1Q17 - chains A and B of the 3 polymer chains in the assembly; structure by X-ray diffraction, 2.70 A resolution.

# Chain A (and B)
Molecule: HST2 protein
Source organism: Saccharomyces cerevisiae
Notes: fragment: protein deacetylase; chain B of this document is another copy of the same molecule, construct and numbering; everything in this record applies to it too
UniProt: P53686 (HST2_YEAST); residues 1-294 here = UniProt positions 1-294
Amino-acid sequence (300 residues; row label = number of the first residue in the row; numbers below 1 keep their minus sign (His-5 is residue -5)):
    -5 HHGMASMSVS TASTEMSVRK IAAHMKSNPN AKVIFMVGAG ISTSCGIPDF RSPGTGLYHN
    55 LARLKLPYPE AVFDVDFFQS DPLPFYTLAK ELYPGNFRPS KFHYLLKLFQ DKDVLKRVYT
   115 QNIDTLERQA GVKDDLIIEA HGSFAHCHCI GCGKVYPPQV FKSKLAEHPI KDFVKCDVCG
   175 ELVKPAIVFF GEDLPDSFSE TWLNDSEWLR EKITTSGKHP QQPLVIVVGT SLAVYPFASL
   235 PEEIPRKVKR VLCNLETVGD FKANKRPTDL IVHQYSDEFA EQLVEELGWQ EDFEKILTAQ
Unresolved in the structure: -5 to -4, 208-215 (chain B: 208-213)
Construct notes: expression tag (-5 to 0)
UniProt features mapped onto this chain:
  - active site: His135 (Proton acceptor)
  - binding site (NAD(+)): Gln115 to Asp118, Gly223 to Ser225, Asn248 to Glu250, Ser270
  - binding site (Zn(2+)): Cys143, Cys146, Cys170, Cys173
  - modified residue: Ser2 (N-acetylserine)
  - mutagenesis: Ile117 (I117A/D/H/W/Y: Nearly or completely catalytically inactive; I117F/V: Near wild-type activity for deacetylation. Increases slightly the KM for NAD(+) to 25 uM)
Ion coordination: Zn2+: Cys143, Cys146, Cys170, Cys173
Ligand contacts: adenosine-5-diphosphoribose (APR): Gly32, Ala33, Gly34, Thr37, Asp43, Phe44, Arg45, Ser46, Tyr52, Gln115, His135, Phe184, Gly223, Thr224, Ser225, Leu226, Val228, Cys247, Asn248, Leu249, Glu250, Val252, Gln268, Tyr269, Ser270
Reported in the primary citation:
  - catalytic residues: Asn116 (proposed by the authors, not directly observed)

# Chain A / chain B interface
Contacting residue pairs - 35 pairs, chain A then chain B:
  Pro61(A) with Glu9(B)
  Tyr62(A) with Ser7(B); Glu9(B); Met10(B), hydrophobic; Arg13(B)
  Glu64(A) with Ala6(B); Ser7(B), hydrogen bond; Met10(B)
  Asp68(A) with Met10(B)
  Asp70(A) with His-4(B), salt bridge; Arg13(B)
  Val182(A) with Met1(B)
  Phe183(A) with Met1(B)
  Phe184(A) with Met1(B); Met10(B), hydrophobic
  Gly185(A) with His-5(B); His-4(B); Ser0(B); Met1(B), hydrogen bond (backbone-backbone)
  Glu186(A) with Ser0(B); Met1(B), hydrogen bond (backbone-backbone)
  Asp187(A) with His-5(B), salt bridge; Ser0(B)
  Leu188(A) with Met1(B)
  Ala227(A) with Ser2(B); Val3(B); Ser4(B)
  Val228(A) with Met1(B), hydrophobic; Ser2(B)
  Tyr229(A) with Met1(B); Ser2(B), hydrogen bond (backbone-backbone); Pro261(B), hydrophobic
  Pro230(A) with Ala-1(B)
  Ala257(A) with Ala257(B)
  Asn258(A) with Asn258(B)
Interface residues without a listed pair, chain A (24 interface residues in all): Arg45, Pro63, Val69, His135, Ser233, Lys256
Interface residues without a listed pair, chain B (19 interface residues in all): Gly-3, Lys256, Lys259

# Overview
24 residues of chain A face 19 of chain B across their interface, with 4 hydrogen bonds and 2 salt bridges.
Polar contacts include Asp70(A)-His-4(B), Asp187(A)-His-5(B) and Glu64(A)-Ser7(B). Bound to chain A:
adenosine-5-diphosphoribose. The paper reports the catalytic residue Asn116(A).
Both chains are HST2 protein (Saccharomyces cerevisiae). Entry 1Q17 (Structure of the yeast Hst2 protein
deacetylase in ternary complex with 2'-O-acetyl ADP ribose and histone ...) was determined by X-ray
diffraction, deposited together with 1Q1A.
